Entry 8SZW (electron microscopy, 3.63 A resolution); this record covers chains J and A of the 7 polymer chains in the assembly.

# Chain J
Protein: DNA-directed RNA polymerase subunit beta'
From: Escherichia coli
Notes: EC 2.7.7.6
Reference sequence: A7ZUK2 (RPOC_ECO24); numbering as in UniProt (aligned over 1-1407)
Chain sequence (1425 residues; each row starts with the number of its first residue):
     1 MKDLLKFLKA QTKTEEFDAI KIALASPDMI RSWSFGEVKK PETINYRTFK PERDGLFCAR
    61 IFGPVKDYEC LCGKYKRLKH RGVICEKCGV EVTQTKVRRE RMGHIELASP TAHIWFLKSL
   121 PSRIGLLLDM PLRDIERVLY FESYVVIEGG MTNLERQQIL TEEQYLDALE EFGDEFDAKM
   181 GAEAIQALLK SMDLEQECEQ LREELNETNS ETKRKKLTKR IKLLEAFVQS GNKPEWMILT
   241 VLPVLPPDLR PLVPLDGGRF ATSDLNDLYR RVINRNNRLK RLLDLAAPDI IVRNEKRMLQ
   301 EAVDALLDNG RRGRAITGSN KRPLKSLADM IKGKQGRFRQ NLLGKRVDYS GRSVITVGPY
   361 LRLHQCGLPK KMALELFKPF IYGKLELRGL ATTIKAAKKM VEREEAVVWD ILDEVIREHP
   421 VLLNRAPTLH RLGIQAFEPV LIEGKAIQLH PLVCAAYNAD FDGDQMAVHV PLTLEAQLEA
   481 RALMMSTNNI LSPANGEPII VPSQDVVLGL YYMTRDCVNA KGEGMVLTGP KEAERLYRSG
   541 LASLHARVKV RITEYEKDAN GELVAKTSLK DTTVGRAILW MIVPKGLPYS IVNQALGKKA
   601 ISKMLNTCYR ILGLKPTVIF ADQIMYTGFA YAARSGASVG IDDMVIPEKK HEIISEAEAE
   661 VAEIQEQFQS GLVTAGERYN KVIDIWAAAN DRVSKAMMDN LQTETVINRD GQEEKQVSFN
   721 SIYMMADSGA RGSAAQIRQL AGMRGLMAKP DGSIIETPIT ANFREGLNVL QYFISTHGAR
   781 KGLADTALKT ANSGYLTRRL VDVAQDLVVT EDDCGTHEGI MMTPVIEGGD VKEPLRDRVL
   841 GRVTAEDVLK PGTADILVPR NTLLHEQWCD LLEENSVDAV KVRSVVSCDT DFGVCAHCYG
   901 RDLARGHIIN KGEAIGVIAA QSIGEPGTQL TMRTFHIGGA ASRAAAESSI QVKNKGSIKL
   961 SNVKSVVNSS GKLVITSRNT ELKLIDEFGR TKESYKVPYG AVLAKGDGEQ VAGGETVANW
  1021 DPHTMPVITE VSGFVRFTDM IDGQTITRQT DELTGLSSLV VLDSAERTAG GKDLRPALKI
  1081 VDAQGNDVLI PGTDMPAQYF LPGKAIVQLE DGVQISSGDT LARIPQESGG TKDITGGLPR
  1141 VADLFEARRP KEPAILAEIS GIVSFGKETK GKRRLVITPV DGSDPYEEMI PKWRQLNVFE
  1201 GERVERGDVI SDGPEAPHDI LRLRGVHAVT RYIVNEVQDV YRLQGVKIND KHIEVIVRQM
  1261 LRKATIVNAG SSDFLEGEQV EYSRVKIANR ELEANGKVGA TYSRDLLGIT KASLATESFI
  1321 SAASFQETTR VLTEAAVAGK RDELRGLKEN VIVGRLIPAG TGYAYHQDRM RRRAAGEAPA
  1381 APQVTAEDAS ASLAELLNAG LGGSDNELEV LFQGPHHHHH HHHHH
Not modelled in the structure: 1-15, 932-947, 1127-1134, 1376-1425
Sequence notes: expression tag (1408-1425)
Metal / ion sites: Zn2+ site 1: Cys70, Cys72, Cys85, Cys88; Mg2+: Asp460, Asp462, Asp464; Zn2+ site 2: Cys814, Cys888, Asp889, Cys895, Cys898
Curated features (UniProtKB/Swiss-Prot):
  - binding site (Zn(2+)): Cys70, Cys72, Cys85, Cys88, Cys814, Cys888, Cys895, Cys898
  - binding site (Mg(2+)): Asp460, Asp462, Asp464
  - modified residue: Lys972 (N6-acetyllysine)

# Chain A
Molecule: 27-nt DNA strand
Sequence (27 nucleotides; each row starts with the number of its first residue):
     6 AAAAAAAAAA AAAAAAAAAA AAAAAAA

# Interface between chain J and chain A
Contacting residue pairs - 21 pairs, chain J then chain A:
  Tyr46(J) with DA7(A), hydrogen bond to the phosphate; DA8(A), phosphate contact
  Leu120(J) with DA24(A), sugar contact
  Leu132(J) with DA25(A), sugar contact
  Arg133(J) with DA26(A), salt bridge to the phosphate
  Arg270(J) with DA9(A), salt bridge to the phosphate; DA10(A), salt bridge to the phosphate
  Asn274(J) with DA10(A), phosphate contact
  Arg275(J) with DA10(A), salt bridge to the phosphate; DA11(A), salt bridge to the phosphate
  Arg314(J) with DA14(A), hydrogen bond to the phosphate; DA15(A), salt bridge to the phosphate
  Lys321(J) with DA12(A), base contact
  Arg1148(J) with DA21(A), salt bridge to the phosphate; DA22(A), salt bridge to the phosphate
  Lys1167(J) with DA31(A), salt bridge to the phosphate
  Thr1169(J) with DA30(A), sugar contact; DA31(A), phosphate contact
  Lys1170(J) with DA30(A), phosphate contact
  Gly1171(J) with DA30(A), hydrogen bond to the phosphate
  Lys1311(J) with DA23(A), salt bridge to the phosphate
Other interface residues (no listed pair), chain J (21 interface residues in all): Pro121, Lys219, Met298, Glu1146, Lys1151, Arg1330

# Overview
The interface between chain J and chain A involves 21 residues on one side and 16 on the other, with 3
hydrogen bonds and 10 salt bridges. Polar pairs include Tyr46(J)-DA7(A), Arg314(J)-DA14(A) and
Gly1171(J)-DA30(A).
Chain J is DNA-directed RNA polymerase subunit beta' (Escherichia coli) and chain A is a 27-nt DNA strand; the
structure, Reconstituted E. coli RNA polymerase post-termination complex on negatively-supercoiled DNA: open
duplex DNA (rPTCo), was determined by electron microscopy together with 8T00, 8T02 and 8T0L from the same
study.
